PDB entry 8TJS | electron microscopy, 3.31 A resolution | chains B and O of the 12 polymer chains in the assembly

[Chain B]
Molecule: Envelope glycoprotein gp41
From: Human immunodeficiency virus 1
UniProt: Q2N0S6 (Q2N0S6_9HIV1); residues 512-664 here correspond to UniProt positions 509-661 (UniProt number = residue number - 3)
Sequence (153 residues; numbered 512 to 664; the number before each row is that of its first residue):
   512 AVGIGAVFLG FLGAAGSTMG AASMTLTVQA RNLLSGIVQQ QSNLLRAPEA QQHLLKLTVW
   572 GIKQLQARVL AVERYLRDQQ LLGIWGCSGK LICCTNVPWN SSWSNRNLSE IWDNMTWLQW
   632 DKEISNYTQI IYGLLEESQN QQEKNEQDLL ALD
Not modelled in the structure: 548-568
Disulfides: Cys598-Cys604
Glycans and other covalent adducts: N-acetylglucosamine (NAG) linked to Asn611, Asn618, Asn637
Differences from the reference sequence: engineered mutation Pro559 (Ile556 in Q2N0S6), Cys605 (Thr602 in Q2N0S6)

[Chain O]
Molecule: Envelope glycoprotein gp160
From: Human immunodeficiency virus 1
UniProt: Q2N0S6 (Q2N0S6_9HIV1); the construct lacks a stretch of the UniProt sequence and is renumbered around it, so the offset changes along the chain: 31-141 = UniProt 30-140; 150-185 = UniProt 141-176; 187-318 = UniProt 177-308; 321-330 = UniProt 309-318; 2 more segments
Sequence (480 residues; row label = number of the first residue in the row; note: 12 numbers in that range are skipped by the numbering (no residue carries them; nothing is unmodelled there)):
    31 AENLWVTVYY GVPVWKDAET TLFCASDAKA YETEKHNVWA THACVPTDPN PQEIHLENVT
    91 EEFNMWKNNM VEQMHTDIIS LWDQSLKPCV KLTPLCVTLQ CTNVTNNITD D
   150 MRGELKNCSF NMTTELRDKK QKVYSLFYRL DVVQIN
   187 ENQGNRSNNS NKEYRLINCN TSACTQACPK VSFEPIPIHY CAPAGFAILK CKDKKFNGTG
   247 PCPSVSTVQC THGIKPVVST QLLLNGSLAE EEVMIRSENI TNNAKNILVQ FNTPVQINCT
   307 RPNNNTRKSI RI
   321 GPGQAFYATG
  330A D
   331 IIGDIRQAHC NVSKATWNET LGKVVKQLRK HFGNNTIIRF ANSSGGDLEV TTHSFNCGGE
   391 FFYCNTSGLF NSTWISN
   409 TSVQGSNSTG SNDSITLPCR IKQIINMWQR IGQCMYAPPI QGVIRCVSNI TGLILTRDGG
   469 STNSTTETFR PGGGDMRDNW RSELYKYKVV KIEPLGVAPT RCKRRVGRRR RRR
Not modelled in the structure: 31, 187-195, 409-419, 515-521
Disulfides: Cys54-Cys74, Cys119-Cys214, Cys126-Cys205, Cys131-Cys157, Cys210-Cys442, Cys227-Cys256, Cys237-Cys248, Cys305-Cys340, Cys387-Cys454, Cys394-Cys427
Glycans and other covalent adducts: N-acetylglucosamine (NAG) linked to Asn88, Asn156, Asn160, Asn243, Asn285, Asn304, Asn310, Asn348, Asn364, Asn372, Asn395, Asn401, Asn457
Differences from the reference sequence: conflict Cys210 (Ile200 in Q2N0S6), Asn341 (Thr330 in Q2N0S6), Cys442 (Ala430 in Q2N0S6), Cys510 (Ala498 in Q2N0S6); expression tag (515-521)

[Interface between chain B and chain O]
Contacting residue pairs (6):
  Asp659(B) with Tyr39(O), hydrogen bond; Cys510(O), hydrogen bond
  Ala662(B) with Cys510(O), hydrophobic; Lys511(O)
  Leu663(B) with Arg509(O); Cys510(O), hydrophobic
Also at the interface, not in a pair above, chain B (4 interface residues in all): Leu661
Also at the interface, not in a pair above, chain O (6 interface residues in all): Thr508, Arg513

[Overview]
4 residues of chain B face 6 of chain O across their interface, with 2 hydrogen bonds. Polar contacts include
Asp659(B)-Tyr39(O) and Asp659(B)-Cys510(O). Covalently linked N-acetylglucosamine: at Asn611(B), Asn618(B) and
Asn637(B). Covalently linked N-acetylglucosamine: at Asn88(O), Asn156(O), Asn160(O), Asn243(O), Asn285(O) and
Asn304(O) and 7 more.
Here chain B is Envelope glycoprotein gp41 and chain O is Envelope glycoprotein gp160, both from Human
immunodeficiency virus 1. Entry 8TJS (CRYO-EM STRUCTURE OF HIV-1 BG505DS-SOSIP.664 ENV TRIMER BOUND TO
GPZ6-a.01 FAB) was determined by electron microscopy, deposited together with 8TDX, 8TE7, 8TJR, 8TKC, 8TL2,
8TL4 and 5 further entries.
